Entry 9H9Q (electron microscopy, 3.60 A resolution); this record covers chains D and K of the 12 polymer chains in the assembly.

# Chain D
Molecule: Spc98p
From: Candida albicans
UniProt: A0A1D8PS42 (A0A1D8PS42_CANAL); residue numbers follow UniProt; this construct covers 1-785
Chain sequence (810 residues; row label = number of the first residue in the row; numbers below 1 keep their minus sign (Met-24 is residue -24)):
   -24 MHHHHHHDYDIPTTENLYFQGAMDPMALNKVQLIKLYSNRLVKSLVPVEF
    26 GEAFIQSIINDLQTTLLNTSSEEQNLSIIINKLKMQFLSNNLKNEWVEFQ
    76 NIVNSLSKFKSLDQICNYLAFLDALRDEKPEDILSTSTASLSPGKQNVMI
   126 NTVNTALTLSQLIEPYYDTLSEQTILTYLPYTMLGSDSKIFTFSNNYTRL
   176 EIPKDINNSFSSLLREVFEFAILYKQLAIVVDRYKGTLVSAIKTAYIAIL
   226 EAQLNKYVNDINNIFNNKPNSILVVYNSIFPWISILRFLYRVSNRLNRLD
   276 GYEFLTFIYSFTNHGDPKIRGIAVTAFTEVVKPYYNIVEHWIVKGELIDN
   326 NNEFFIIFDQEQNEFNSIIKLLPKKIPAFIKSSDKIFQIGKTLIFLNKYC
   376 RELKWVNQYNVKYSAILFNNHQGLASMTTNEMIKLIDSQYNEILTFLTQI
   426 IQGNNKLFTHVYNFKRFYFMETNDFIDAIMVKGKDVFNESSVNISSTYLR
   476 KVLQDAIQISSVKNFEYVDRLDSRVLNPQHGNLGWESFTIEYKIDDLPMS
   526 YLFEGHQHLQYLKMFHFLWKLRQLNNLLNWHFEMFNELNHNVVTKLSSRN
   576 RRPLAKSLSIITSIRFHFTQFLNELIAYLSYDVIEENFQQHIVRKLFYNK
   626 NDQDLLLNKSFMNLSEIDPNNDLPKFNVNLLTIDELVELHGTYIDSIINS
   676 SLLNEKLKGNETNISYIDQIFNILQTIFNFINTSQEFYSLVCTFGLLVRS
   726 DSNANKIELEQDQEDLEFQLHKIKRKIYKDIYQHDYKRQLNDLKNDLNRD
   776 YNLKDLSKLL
Unresolved in the structure: -24 to 131, 146-147, 682-686, 724-735
Differences from the reference sequence: initiating methionine (-24); expression tag (-23 to 0); conflict Val123 (Leu in A0A1D8PS42), Cys717 (Val in A0A1D8PS42)

# Chain K
Molecule: Mto2p-binding domain-containing protein
From: Candida albicans
UniProt: Q5AGV5 (Q5AGV5_CANAL); residues 1-599 here = UniProt positions 1-599
Chain sequence (615 residues; row label = number of the first residue in the row):
     1 MSNLSINESNDNSNVSILSNKSGAQSSTNSSPNLIVFKQPEDLSIQLQQQ
    51 QQGTQEDTPEEEEEEEEEMEQITQLEVQQENQPDTLSSSPFISRPNSPLD
   101 DIIRPQGTSSPSLTIRDSYSSQVDINISNLHKSLNEMRLSTDPVDNNNNN
   151 NKVNKNNPTNSDISNDDIITIDNLTPSRIQPKNISPWRQFRPTLRGSPES
   201 TPRSLFQNKPNLKFNNGLSPTNGSRDMVTNNIATTTKSREEELNKRIVNY
   251 KIQLKLMKNFLQELIDRNNLDPHEFHTLLRRNNNNIMNNENNPLSTSLSQ
   301 TSTLEIQHQNLQIELDEALELNKQLYNKIETANKEISDKDLQISNYESRI
   351 NLINYSVDELIYILINEYDKNNYSHGGSNTTSPGKETLQQSISAQLEVKL
   401 NVLKLELMTRLDQSHQYNNKPHDLFTPPYTSSEYGVSTNNVANKNDLEGY
   451 IHIIEDLIKTVDELELTCENYKANKNELQNQLVEQINESIRIKNNFQIMS
   501 NKFNQLRQSLSEKENDKNLDEFSKNNHQQQQQQQIQQLEQKLIEYEKCIT
   551 ILQDELDQYKQPSDTTNTTNNNNNNNNNNNRSSYSSYNNHRNSSLNELNG
   601 SGSGSEQKLISEEDL
Unresolved in the structure: 1-230, 268-615
Differences from the reference sequence: expression tag (600-615)
From the paper describing this entry:
  - mutagenesis - E317R/L319A/L321R/Y326A, E455A/D456A/I458A/D462A: decreased binding to FLAG-Stu2882-924

# Chain D / chain K interface
Pairs across the interface (15; chain D residue first):
  Ser471(D) with Thr235(K); Thr236(K); Lys237(K); Ser238(K), hydrogen bond
  Leu474(D) with Thr234(K)
  Arg475(D) with Thr236(K), hydrogen bond (backbone-side chain)
  Asp497(D) with Thr236(K)
  Ser498(D) with Thr236(K)
  Arg499(D) with Thr234(K); Thr235(K)
  Val500(D) with Ala233(K); Thr234(K), hydrogen bond (backbone-backbone)
  Leu501(D) with Ala233(K)
  Pro503(D) with Asn231(K), hydrogen bond (backbone-side chain); Ile232(K)
Also at the interface, not in a pair above, chain D (13 interface residues in all): Ile469, Thr472, Asn502, Gln504
From the paper, about this interface:
  - residue pairs: Ser238(K)-Ser471(D)

# Overview
The interface between chain D and chain K involves 13 residues on one side and 8 on the other, with 4 hydrogen
bonds. Polar contacts include Ser471(D)-Ser238(K), Arg475(D)-Thr236(K) and Pro503(D)-Asn231(K). The authors
report a contact between Ser238(K) and Ser471(D). The paper reports that E317R/L319A/L321R/Y326A and
E455A/D456A/I458A/D462A of chain K reduce binding to FLAG-Stu2882-924.
Here chain D is Spc98p and chain K is Mto2p-binding domain-containing protein, both from Candida albicans.
Entry 9H9Q (Candida albicans gamma-tubulin small complex within ring-like higher oligomer in complex with
Spc72 CM1) was determined by electron microscopy together with 9H9P and 9H9R from the same study.
